PDB entry 5WIO | X-ray diffraction, 2.52 A resolution | chains A and D

[Chain A (and D)]
Molecule: Conjugal transfer protein
From: Escherichia coli
Notes: chain D of this document is another copy of the same molecule, construct and numbering; everything in this record applies to it too
UniProtKB: Q17U16 (Q17U16_ECOLX); numbering as in UniProt (aligned over 70-232)
Amino-acid sequence (163 residues; numbered 70 to 232; the number before each row is that of its first residue):
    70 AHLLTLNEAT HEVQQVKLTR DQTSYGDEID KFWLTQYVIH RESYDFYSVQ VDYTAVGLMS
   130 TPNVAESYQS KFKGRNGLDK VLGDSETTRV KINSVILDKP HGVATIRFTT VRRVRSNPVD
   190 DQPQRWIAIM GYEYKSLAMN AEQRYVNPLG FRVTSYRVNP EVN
Not modelled in the structure: 70-87, 231-232 (chain D: 70-93, 148-152)
Residues lining bound ligands: 4-(1H-pyrrol-1-yl)pyridine-2-carboxylic acid (XXE): Ile108, His109, Ser112, Tyr113, Asp114, Ser117, Asp121, Thr156, Thr157, Arg158

[Interface between chain A and chain D]
Contacting residue pairs (18):
  Arg89(A) with Arg213(D)
  Tyr94(A) with Arg213(D); Tyr214(D); Pro217(D), hydrophobic
  Glu97(A) with Phe101(D)
  Ile98(A) with Trp102(D), hydrophobic; Arg213(D); Tyr214(D); Pro217(D)
  Phe101(A) with Glu97(D); Ile98(D); Phe101(D), hydrophobic
  Trp102(A) with Ile98(D), hydrophobic
  Gln105(A) with Glu97(D)
  Tyr214(A) with Tyr94(D); Gly95(D); Ile98(D)
  Pro217(A) with Ile98(D), hydrophobic
Other interface residues (no listed pair), chain A (12 interface residues in all): Arg213, Val215, Leu218
Other interface residues (no listed pair), chain D (10 interface residues in all): Gln105

[Overview]
12 residues of chain A and 10 residues of chain D are in contact. Ligands of chain A:
4-(1H-pyrrol-1-yl)pyridine-2-carboxylic acid.
Chain A and chain D are both Conjugal transfer protein (Escherichia coli); the structure, TraE protein in
complex with 4-(1H-pyrrol-1-yl)pyridine-2-carboxylic acid, was determined by X-ray diffraction, deposited
together with 5WIC, 5WII and 5WIP.
